Entry 8VJB (electron microscopy, 3.60 A resolution); this record covers chains A and D of the 6 polymer chains in the assembly.

# Chain A
Molecule: Isoform Short of Insulin receptor
Organism: Homo sapiens
Notes: EC 2.7.10.1
UniProtKB: P06213 (INSR_HUMAN), isoform P06213-2; residues -26 to 1343 here correspond to UniProt positions 1-1370 (UniProt number = residue number + 27)
Chain sequence (1370 residues; row label = number of the first residue in the row; numbers below 1 keep their minus sign (Met-26 is residue -26)):
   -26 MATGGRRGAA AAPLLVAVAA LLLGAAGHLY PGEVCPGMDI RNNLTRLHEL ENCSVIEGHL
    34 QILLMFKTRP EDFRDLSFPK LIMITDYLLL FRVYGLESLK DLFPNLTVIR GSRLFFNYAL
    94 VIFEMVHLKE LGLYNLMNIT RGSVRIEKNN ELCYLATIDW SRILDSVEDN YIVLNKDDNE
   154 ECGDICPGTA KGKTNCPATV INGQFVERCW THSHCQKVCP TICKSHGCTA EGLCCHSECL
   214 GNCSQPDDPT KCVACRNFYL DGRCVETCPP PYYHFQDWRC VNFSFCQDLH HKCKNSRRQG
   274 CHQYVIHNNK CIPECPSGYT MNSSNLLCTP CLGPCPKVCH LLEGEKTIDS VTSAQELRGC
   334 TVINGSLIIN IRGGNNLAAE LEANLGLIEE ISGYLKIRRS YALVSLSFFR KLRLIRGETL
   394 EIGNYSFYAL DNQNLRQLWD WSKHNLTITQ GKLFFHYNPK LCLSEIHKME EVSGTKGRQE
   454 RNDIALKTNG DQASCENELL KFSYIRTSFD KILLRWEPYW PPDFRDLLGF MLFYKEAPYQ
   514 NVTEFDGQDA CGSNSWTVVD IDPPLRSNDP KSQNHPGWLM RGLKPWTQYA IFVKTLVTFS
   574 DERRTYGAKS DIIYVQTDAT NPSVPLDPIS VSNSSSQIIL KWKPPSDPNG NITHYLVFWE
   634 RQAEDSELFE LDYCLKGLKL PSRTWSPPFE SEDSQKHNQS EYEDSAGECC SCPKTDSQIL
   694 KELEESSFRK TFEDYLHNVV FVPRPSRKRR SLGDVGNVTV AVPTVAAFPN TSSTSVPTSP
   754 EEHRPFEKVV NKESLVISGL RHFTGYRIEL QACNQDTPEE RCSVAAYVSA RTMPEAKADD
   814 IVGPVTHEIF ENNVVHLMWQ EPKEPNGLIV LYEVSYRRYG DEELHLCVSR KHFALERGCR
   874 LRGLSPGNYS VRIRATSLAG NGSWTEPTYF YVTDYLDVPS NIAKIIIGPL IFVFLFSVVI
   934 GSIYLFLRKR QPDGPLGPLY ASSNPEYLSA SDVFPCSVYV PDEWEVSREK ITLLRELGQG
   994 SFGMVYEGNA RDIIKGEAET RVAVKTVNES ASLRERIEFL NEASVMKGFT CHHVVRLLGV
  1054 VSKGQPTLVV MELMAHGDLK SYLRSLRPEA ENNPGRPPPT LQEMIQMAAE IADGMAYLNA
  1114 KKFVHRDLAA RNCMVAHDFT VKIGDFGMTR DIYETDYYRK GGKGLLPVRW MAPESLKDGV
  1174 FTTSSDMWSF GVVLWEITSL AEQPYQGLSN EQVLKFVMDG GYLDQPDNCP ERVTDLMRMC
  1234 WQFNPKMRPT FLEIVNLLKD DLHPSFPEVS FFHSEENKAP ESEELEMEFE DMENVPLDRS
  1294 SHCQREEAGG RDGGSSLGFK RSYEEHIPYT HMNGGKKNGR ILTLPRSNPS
Unresolved in the structure: -26 to 0, 162-167, 519-527, 542-544, 574-576, 657-690, 718-753, 908-1343
Disulfide bonds: Cys8-Cys26, Cys126-Cys155, Cys159-Cys182, Cys169-Cys188, Cys192-Cys201, Cys196-Cys207, Cys208-Cys216, Cys212-Cys225, Cys228-Cys237, Cys241-Cys253, Cys259-Cys284, Cys266-Cys274, Cys288-Cys301, Cys312-Cys333, Cys435-Cys468, Cys647-Cys860, Cys786-Cys795
Curated features (UniProtKB/Swiss-Prot):
  - region: Glu706 to Phe714 (Insulin-binding), Tyr972 (Important for interaction with IRS1, SHC1 and STAT5B)
  - site: Phe39 (Insulin-binding)
  - modified residue: Ser373 (Phosphoserine), Tyr374 (Phosphotyrosine), Ser380 (Phosphoserine), Tyr972 (Phosphotyrosine)
  - glycosylation (N-linked (GlcNAc...) asparagine): Asn16, Asn25, Asn78, Asn111, Asn215, Asn255, Asn295, Asn337, Asn397, Asn418, Asn514, Asn606, Asn624, Asn671
What the authors report for this chain:
  - mutagenesis - E316A, E318A, D322A: unchanged signaling in response to IGF2
  - mutagenesis - E316A/E318A/D322A, K484E/L552A, R539A: decreased signaling in response to IGF2
  - mutagenesis - E316A/E318A/D322A, R539A: unchanged signaling in response to insulin
  - mutagenesis - N594A, N594E, N594R: increased signaling in response to IGF2
  - mutagenesis - N594A, N594E, N594R: increased signaling in response to insulin

# Chain D
Molecule: Insulin-like growth factor II
Organism: Homo sapiens
UniProtKB: P01344 (IGF2_HUMAN); residues -23 to 156 here correspond to UniProt positions 1-180 (UniProt number = residue number + 24)
Chain sequence (180 residues; row label = number of the first residue in the row; numbers below 1 keep their minus sign (Met-23 is residue -23)):
   -23 MGIPMGKSML VLLTFLAFAS CCIAAYRPSE TLCGGELVDT LQFVCGDRGF YFSRPASRVS
    37 RRSRGIVEEC CFRSCDLALL ETYCATPAKS ERDVSTPPTV LPDNFPRYPV GKFFQYDTWK
    97 QSTQRLRRGL PALLRARRGH VLAKELEAFR EAKRHRPLIA LPTQDPAHGG APPEMASNRK
Unresolved in the structure: -23 to 5, 33-36, 64-156
Disulfide bonds: Cys9-Cys47, Cys21-Cys60, Cys46-Cys51
Curated features (UniProtKB/Swiss-Prot):
  - region: Ala1 to Phe28 (B), Ser29 to Arg40 (C), Gly41 to Ala61 (A), Thr62 to Glu67 (D)
  - site (Important for interaction with integrin): Arg24, Arg34, Arg37, Arg38
  - glycosylation (O-linked (GalNAc...) threonine): Thr72, Thr75, Thr139
What the authors report for this chain:
  - mutagenesis - R30A: increased binding to IR-A
  - mutagenesis - R37A/R38A: decreased signaling in response to IR
  - mutagenesis - E12A, E12A/R37A/R38A, V43E: decreased signaling with Isoform Short of Insulin receptor (chain A)
  - mutagenesis - F19A/L53A, R37A, R37A/R38A, R38A: unchanged signaling with Isoform Short of Insulin receptor (chain A)
  - mutagenesis - F19A/L53A, R37A/R38A: decreased co-localization with Isoform Short of Insulin receptor (chain A)
  - mutagenesis - R30A: increased signaling with Isoform Short of Insulin receptor (chain A)
  - mutagenesis - R30A: increased binding to IR-B
  - mutagenesis - F19A/L53A, R37A/R38A, V43E: decreased growth in response to cell viability and growth

# Chain A / chain D interface
Pairs across the interface - 15 pairs, chain A then chain D:
  Asp12(A) - Phe28(D)
  Arg14(A) - Phe26(D)  hydrogen bond (side chain-backbone)
  Arg14(A) - Tyr27(D)  hydrogen bond (side chain-backbone)
  Arg14(A) - Phe28(D)
  Asn15(A) - Gly25(D)
  Asn15(A) - Phe26(D)  hydrogen bond (side chain-backbone)
  Leu37(A) - Phe26(D)  hydrophobic
  Phe39(A) - Gln18(D)
  Lys40(A) - Gln18(D)
  Arg65(A) - Val14(D)
  Arg65(A) - Asp15(D)  salt bridge
  Arg271(A) - Arg30(D)
  Gln272(A) - Ala32(D)
  Glu316(A) - Arg37(D)
  Glu316(A) - Arg38(D)
Other interface residues (no listed pair), chain A (14 interface residues in all): Phe64, Glu97, Leu315, Asp322
Other interface residues (no listed pair), chain D (13 interface residues in all): Gly11, Ser39
From the paper, about this interface:
  - hot spots on chain D (mutagenesis) - R30A: increased binding to IR-A

# Overview
14 residues of chain A and 13 residues of chain D are in contact, with 3 hydrogen bonds and 1 salt bridge.
Polar contacts include Arg65(A)-Asp15(D), Arg14(A)-Phe26(D) and Arg14(A)-Tyr27(D). From the paper:
E316A/E318A/D322A, K484E/L552A and R539A of chain A reduce signaling in response to IGF2; N594A, N594E and
N594R of chain A increase signaling in response to IGF2; 17 substitutions were tested in all.
Chain A is Isoform Short of Insulin receptor and chain D is Insulin-like growth factor II, both from Homo
sapiens; the structure, Cryo-EM structure of short form insulin receptor (IR-A) with four IGF2 bound,
symmetric conformation, was determined by electron microscopy (same publication as 8U4B, 8U4C, 8U4E and 8VJC).
